3K8B - chains B and C of the 4 polymer chains in the assembly; structure by X-ray diffraction, 2.30 A resolution.

[Chain B]
Molecule: Hemoglobin beta chain
Organism: Meleagris gallopavo
UniProtKB: P84479 (P84479_MELGA); residues 1-146 here = UniProt positions 1-146
Sequence (146 residues; numbered 1 to 146; the number before each row is that of its first residue):
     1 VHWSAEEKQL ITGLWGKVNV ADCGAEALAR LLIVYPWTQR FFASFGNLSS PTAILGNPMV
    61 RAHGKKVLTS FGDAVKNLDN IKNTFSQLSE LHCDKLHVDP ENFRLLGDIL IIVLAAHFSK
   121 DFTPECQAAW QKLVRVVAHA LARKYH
Ion coordination: heme Fe near His92 (its only coordinating residue here)
Small-molecule neighbours: heme (HEM): Leu31, Thr38, Phe41, Phe42, Phe45, His63, Lys66, Val67, Ser70, Phe71, Phe85, Leu88, Leu91, His92, Leu96, Val98, Asn102, Phe103, Leu106, Val137, Ala138, Leu141

[Chain C]
Molecule: Hemoglobin subunit alpha-A
Organism: Meleagris gallopavo
UniProtKB: P81023 (HBA_MELGA); residues 1-141 here correspond to UniProt positions 2-142 (UniProt number = residue number + 1)
Sequence (141 residues; row label = number of the first residue in the row):
     1 VLSAADKNNV KGIFTKIAGH AEEYGAETLE RMFITYPPTK TYFPHFDLSH GSAQIKGHGK
    61 KVVAALIEAA NHIDDIAGTL SKLSDLHAHK LRVDPVNFKL LGQCFLVVVA IHHPAALTPE
   121 VHASLDKFLC AVGTVLTAKY R
Ion coordination: heme Fe near His87 (its only coordinating residue here)
Small-molecule neighbours: heme (HEM): Met32, Thr39, Tyr42, Phe43, His45, Phe46, His58, Lys61, Val62, Ala65, Leu66, Leu83, Leu86, His87, Leu91, Val93, Asn97, Phe98, Leu101, Val132, Leu136

[Interface between chain B and chain C]
Pairs across the interface (17; chain B residue first):
  Pro36(B) - Arg92(C)  hydrogen bond (backbone-side chain)
  Pro36(B) - Tyr140(C)
  Trp37(B) - Arg92(C)
  Trp37(B) - Asp94(C)
  Trp37(B) - Pro95(C)
  Trp37(B) - Tyr140(C)  hydrophobic
  Gln39(B) - Arg92(C)  hydrogen bond
  Arg40(B) - Thr41(C)
  Arg40(B) - Tyr42(C)
  Arg40(B) - Leu91(C)
  Arg40(B) - Arg92(C)
  His97(B) - Pro38(C)
  His97(B) - Thr41(C)
  Asp99(B) - Asp94(C)
  Asp99(B) - Val96(C)
  Glu101(B) - Val96(C)
  Asn102(B) - Asp94(C)
Also at the interface, not in a pair above, chain C (10 interface residues in all): Val93

[In short]
8 residues of chain B and 10 residues of chain C are in contact; the contacts include 2 hydrogen bonds. Among
the polar pairs are Pro36(B)-Arg92(C) and Gln39(B)-Arg92(C). Bound to chain B: heme. Chain C binds heme.
Here chain B is Hemoglobin beta chain and chain C is Hemoglobin subunit alpha-A, both from Meleagris
gallopavo. Entry 3K8B (Crystal structure of Turkey (Meleagiris gallopova)hemoglobin at 2.3 Angstrom) was
determined by X-ray diffraction.
